7XHO - chains O and P of the 17 polymer chains in the assembly; structure by electron microscopy, 3.29 A resolution.

Chain O:
Name: Centromere protein O
Source organism: Homo sapiens
Reference sequence: Q9BU64 (CENPO_HUMAN); residues 1-300 here = UniProt positions 1-300
Chain sequence (300 residues; row label = number of the first residue in the row):
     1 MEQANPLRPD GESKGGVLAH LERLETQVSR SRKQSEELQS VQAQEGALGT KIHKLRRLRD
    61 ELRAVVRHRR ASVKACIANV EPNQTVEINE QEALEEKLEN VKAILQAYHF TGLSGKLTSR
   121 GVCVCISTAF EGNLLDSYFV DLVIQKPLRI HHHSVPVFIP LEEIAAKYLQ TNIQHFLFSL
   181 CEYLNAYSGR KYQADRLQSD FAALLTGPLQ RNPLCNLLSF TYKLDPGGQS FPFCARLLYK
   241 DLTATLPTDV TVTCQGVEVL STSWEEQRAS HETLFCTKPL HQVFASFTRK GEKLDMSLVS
Disordered / not traced: 1-94
Swiss-Prot annotation at these positions:
  - modified residue: Ser35 (Phosphoserine)

Chain P:
Name: Centromere protein P
Source organism: Homo sapiens
Reference sequence: Q6IPU0 (CENPP_HUMAN); residues 1-288 here = UniProt positions 1-288
Chain sequence (288 residues; numbered 1 to 288; the number before each row is that of its first residue):
     1 MDAELAEVRA LQAEIAALRR ACEDPPAPWE EKSRVQKSFQ AIHQFNLEGW KSSKDLKNQL
    61 GHLESELSFL STLTGINIRN HSKQTEDLTS TEMTEKSIRK VLQRHRLSGN CHMVTFQLEF
   121 QILEIQNKER LSSAVTDLNI IMEPTECSEL SEFVSRAEER KDLFMFFRSL HFFVEWFEYR
   181 KRTFKHLKEK YPDAVYLSEG PSSCSMGIRS ASRPGFELVI VWRIQIDEDG KVFPKLDLLT
   241 KVPQRALELD KNRAIETAPL SFRTLVGLLG IEAALESLIK SLCAEENN
Disordered / not traced: 1-61, 160-162
Swiss-Prot annotation at these positions:
  - modified residue: Ser38 (Phosphoserine)

Chain O / chain P interface:
Pairs across the interface (48; chain O residue first):
  Glu99(O) - His81(P)  hydrogen bond (backbone-side chain)
  Asn100(O) - Leu63(P)
  Asn100(O) - Glu66(P)
  Asn100(O) - His81(P)  hydrogen bond
  Ala103(O) - Glu66(P)
  Ala103(O) - His81(P)
  Ile104(O) - Glu66(P)
  Gln106(O) - His105(P)
  His109(O) - Lys83(P)
  His109(O) - Gln103(P)
  His109(O) - Phe164(P)
  Phe110(O) - Leu107(P)  hydrophobic
  Phe110(O) - Leu118(P)  hydrophobic
  Phe110(O) - Leu163(P)
  Phe110(O) - Phe167(P)  hydrophobic
  Thr111(O) - Gly75(P)
  Thr111(O) - Phe167(P)
  Gly112(O) - Phe164(P)
  Leu113(O) - Leu73(P)
  Leu117(O) - His62(P)
  Leu117(O) - Ser65(P)
  Leu117(O) - Glu66(P)
  Val124(O) - Leu73(P)  hydrophobic
  Ser127(O) - Phe164(P)
  Thr128(O) - Phe164(P)
  Ala129(O) - Phe164(P)  hydrophobic
  Glu131(O) - Leu163(P)
  Gly132(O) - Ala134(P)
  Gly132(O) - Val135(P)  hydrogen bond (backbone-backbone)
  Asn133(O) - Ser133(P)
  Leu134(O) - Ser133(P)  hydrogen bond (backbone-backbone)
  Leu134(O) - Phe164(P)  hydrophobic
  Leu135(O) - Arg130(P)
  Leu135(O) - Leu131(P)
  Leu135(O) - Ser132(P)
  Phe178(O) - Thr72(P)
  Phe178(O) - Thr74(P)
  Phe178(O) - His171(P)  hydrogen bond (backbone-side chain)
  Phe178(O) - Glu175(P)
  Ser179(O) - Phe172(P)
  Cys181(O) - Leu73(P)  hydrophobic
  Glu182(O) - Arg168(P)
  Glu182(O) - His171(P)
  Glu182(O) - Phe172(P)
  Asn185(O) - Arg168(P)
  Ala186(O) - Arg168(P)
  Thr243(O) - Lys231(P)
  Gln282(O) - Glu159(P)
Also at the interface, not in a pair above, chain O (36 interface residues in all): Glu96, Val101, Lys102, Leu177, Tyr183, Gly189, Thr245, Leu246
Also at the interface, not in a pair above, chain P (36 interface residues in all): Phe69, Ile78, Phe120, Arg156, Ala157, Met165, Asp229

In short:
The chain O/chain P interface involves 36 residues from each chain, with 5 hydrogen bonds. Among the polar
pairs are Glu99(O)-His81(P), Asn100(O)-His81(P) and Phe178(O)-His171(P).
Here chain O is Centromere protein O and chain P is Centromere protein P, both from Homo sapiens. Entry 7XHO
(Structure of human inner kinetochore CCAN complex) was determined by electron microscopy (same publication as
7XHN).
